Entry 8IWR (electron microscopy, 3.52 A resolution); this record covers chain A.

== Chain A ==
Protein: Calcium-transporting ATPase type 2C member 1
Organism: Homo sapiens
Notes: EC 7.2.2.10
Reference sequence: P98194 (AT2C1_HUMAN); numbering as in UniProt (aligned over 1-919)
Amino-acid sequence (919 residues; numbered 1 to 919; the number before each row is that of its first residue):
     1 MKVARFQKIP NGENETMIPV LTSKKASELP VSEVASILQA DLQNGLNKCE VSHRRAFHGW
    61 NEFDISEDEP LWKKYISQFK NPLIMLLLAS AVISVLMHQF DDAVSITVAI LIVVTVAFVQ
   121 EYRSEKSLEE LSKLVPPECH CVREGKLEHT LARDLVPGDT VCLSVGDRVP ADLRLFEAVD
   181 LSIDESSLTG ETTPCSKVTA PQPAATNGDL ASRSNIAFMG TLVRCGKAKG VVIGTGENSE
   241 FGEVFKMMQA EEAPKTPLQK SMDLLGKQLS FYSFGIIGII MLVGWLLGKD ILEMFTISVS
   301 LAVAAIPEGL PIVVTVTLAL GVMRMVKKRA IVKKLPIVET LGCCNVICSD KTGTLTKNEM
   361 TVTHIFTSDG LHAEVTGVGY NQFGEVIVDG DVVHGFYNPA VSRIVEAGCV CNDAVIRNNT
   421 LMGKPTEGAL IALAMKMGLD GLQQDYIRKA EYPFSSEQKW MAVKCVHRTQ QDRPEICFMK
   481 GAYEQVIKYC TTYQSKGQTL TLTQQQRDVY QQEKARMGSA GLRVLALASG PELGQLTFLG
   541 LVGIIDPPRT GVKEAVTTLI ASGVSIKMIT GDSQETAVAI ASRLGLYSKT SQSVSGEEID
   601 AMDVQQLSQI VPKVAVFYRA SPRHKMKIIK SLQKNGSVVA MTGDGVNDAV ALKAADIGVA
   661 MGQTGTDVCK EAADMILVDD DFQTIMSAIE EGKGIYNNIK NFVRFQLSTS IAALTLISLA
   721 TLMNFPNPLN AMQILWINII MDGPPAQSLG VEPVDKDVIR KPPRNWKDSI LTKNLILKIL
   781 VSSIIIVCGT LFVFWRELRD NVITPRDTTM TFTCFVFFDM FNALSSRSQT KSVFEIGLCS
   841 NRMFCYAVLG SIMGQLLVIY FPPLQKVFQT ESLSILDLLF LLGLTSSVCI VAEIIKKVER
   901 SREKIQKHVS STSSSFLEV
Not modelled in the structure: 1-16, 910-919
Metal / ion sites: Ca2+: Val-303, Ala-304, Ile-306, Glu-308, Asn-738, Asp-742
Ligand contacts: AMP-PCP (ACP; phosphomethylphosphonic acid adenylate ester): Asp-350, Lys-351, Thr-352, Lys-424, Thr-426, Glu-427, Phe-454, Ser-456, Lys-459, Met-461, Lys-480, Gly-481, Ala-482, Arg-523, Val-524, Leu-525, Ile-569, Thr-570, Gly-571, Arg-619
Curated features (UniProtKB/Swiss-Prot):
  - active site: Asp-350 (4-aspartylphosphate intermediate)
  - binding site (Ca(2+)): Val-303, Ala-304, Ile-306, Glu-308, Asn-738, Asp-742
  - binding site (Mg(2+)): Asp-644, Asp-648
  - natural variant: Pro-201 (P201L: In HHD), Gly-220 (G220E: In HHD), Ala-304 (A304T: In HHD), Gly-309 (G309C: In HHD; G309V: In HHD), Leu-318 (L318P: In HHD), Leu-341 (L341P: In HHD), Cys-344 (C344Y: In HHD), Cys-411 (C411R: In HHD), Cys-490 (C490F: In HHD), Thr-570 (T570I: In HHD), Ile-580 (I580V: In HHD), Leu-584 (L584P: In HHD), 9 further natural variant entries in UniProt
  - mutagenesis: Gln-39 (Q39C: Decreases calcium-dependent autophosphorylation), Asp-41 (D41A: Decreases calcium-dependent autophosphorylation and the ATPase activity; when associated with A-50), Glu-50 (E50A: Decreases calcium-dependent autophosphorylation and the ATPase activity; when associated with A-41; E50S: Decreases calcium-dependent autophosphorylation), Asp-350 (D350A: Impairs pump activity), Gln-747 (Q747A: Increases manganese transporter activity)
Reported in the primary citation:
  - binding site for AMP-PCP: Thr-352, Lys-424, Glu-427, Phe-454, Lys-459, Lys-480, Gly-481, Arg-523, Leu-525, Thr-570, Gly-571, Arg-619
  - Ca2+ coordination: Val-303, Ala-304, Ile-306, Glu-308, Asn-738, Asp-742

== Summary ==
Bound to chain A: AMP-PCP. Val-303, Ala-304, Ile-306, Glu-308, Asn-738 and Asp-742 coordinate Ca2+. Curated
annotation (UniProt) lists active-site residue Asp-350, 6 Ca2+-binding residues, Mg2+-binding residues Asp-644
and Asp-648 and 5 mutagenesis sites. From the paper: a binding site for AMP-PCP at Thr-352, Lys-424 and
Glu-427 among others; Ca2+ coordination by Val-303, Ala-304 and Ile-306 among others.
Chain A is Calcium-transporting ATPase type 2C member 1 (Homo sapiens); the structure, hSPCA1 in the CaE1-ATP
state, was determined by electron microscopy, deposited together with 8IWP, 8IWS, 8IWT, 8IWU and 8IWW.
